Entry 7KMX (electron microscopy, 3.20 A resolution); this record covers chains g and C of the 14 polymer chains in the assembly.

== Chain g ==
Name: Minor capsid protein
Organism: Vibrio phage XM1
Amino-acid sequence (160 residues; row label = number of the first residue in the row):
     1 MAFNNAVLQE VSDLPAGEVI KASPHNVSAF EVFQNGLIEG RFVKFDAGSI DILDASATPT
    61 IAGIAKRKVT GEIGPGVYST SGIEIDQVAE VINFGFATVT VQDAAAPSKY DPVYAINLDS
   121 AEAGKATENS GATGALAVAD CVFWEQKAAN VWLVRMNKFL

== Chain C ==
Name: Major capsid protein
Organism: Vibrio phage XM1
Amino-acid sequence (324 residues; numbered 1 to 324; the number before each row is that of its first residue):
     1 MKKDLKFIKS VYDLKSFSDK AAFAKKTFKD EGGIILARNL EHVSSEIFTQ EFAGLTFLQG
    61 GIVVNNEGGY ATSVTKLKLK AEGGFRESGN DTNTTGKITL SGESDSIPVF TLEGESDWSE
   121 IELKQAELQN VNLPSRYFEA HAELYNRKID ELGYLGQTRT DGTQKTLGLL NYGFVASGAG
   181 DTAANLSGDN LYQAIADLIT DQWAGVFNVE TYKADRVVMP DTVYNICAKK ILNSNGSEMS
   241 VLRALMTNFP TVTFGLTTKA RDVGGTSRTT AYSSNRRAMQ MRIPTPLNVS SVDQRGFKYY
   301 VESYFGVAGL DVIEDTAGRH LTGL
Not modelled in the structure: 1-30

== Interface between chain g and chain C ==
Pairs across the interface (27):
  Phe3(g) with Phe48(C), hydrophobic
  Asn5(g) with Gln50(C)
  Ala6(g) with Gln50(C); Glu51(C)
  Val7(g) with Glu51(C); Phe52(C); Ala53(C)
  Leu8(g) with Gln50(C); Glu51(C), hydrogen bond (backbone-backbone); Phe52(C); Ala53(C), hydrogen bond (backbone-backbone)
  Gln9(g) with Ala53(C); Arg147(C)
  Glu10(g) with Glu151(C)
  Val11(g) with Phe52(C), hydrophobic; Leu144(C), hydrophobic; Arg147(C)
  Ile20(g) with Glu115(C)
  Lys21(g) with Glu115(C), hydrogen bond (backbone-side chain); Asp117(C), salt bridge; Tyr300(C)
  Ala22(g) with Tyr300(C)
  Val69(g) with Glu122(C)
  Thr70(g) with Glu122(C), hydrogen bond (side chain-backbone); Gln125(C); Ala126(C)
  Glu145(g) with Thr160(C)
Also at the interface, not in a pair above, chain g (15 interface residues in all): Val19
Also at the interface, not in a pair above, chain C (19 interface residues in all): Leu133, Tyr137, Thr258, Lys298

== Summary ==
15 residues of chain g and 19 residues of chain C are in contact, with 4 hydrogen bonds and 1 salt bridge.
Polar pairs include Lys21(g)-Asp117(C), Lys21(g)-Glu115(C) and Thr70(g)-Glu122(C).
Here chain g is Minor capsid protein and chain C is Major capsid protein, both from Vibrio phage XM1. Entry
7KMX (The capsid of Myoviridae Phage XM1) was determined by electron microscopy (same publication as 7KJK,
7KLN and 7KH1).
